Entry 4X64 (X-ray diffraction, 3.35 A resolution); this record covers chains A and K of the 23 polymer chains in the assembly.

# Chain A
Molecule: 16S rRNA
Source organism: Thermus thermophilus HB8
Sequence (1522 nucleotides; numbered 0 to 1544 plus 19 insertion-coded residues; 42 numbers in that range are skipped by the numbering (no residue carries them; nothing is unmodelled there); the number before each row is that of its first residue; a row labelled like 190A-190L holds insertion residues (190A, then the next letters in order); numbering starts at 0):
     0 UUUGUUGGAG AGUUUGAUCC UGGCUCAGGG UGAACGCUGG CGGCGUGCCU AAGACAUGCA
    60 AGUCGUGCGG G
    73 CCGCGGGGUU UU
    88 ACUCCG
    95 UGGUC
   101 AGCGGCGGAC GGGUGAGUAA CGCGUGGGU
  129A G
   130 ACCUACCCGG AAGAGGGGGA CAACCCGGGG AAACUCGGGC UAAUCCCCCA UGUGGACCCG
   190 C
190A-190L CCCUUGGGGUGU
   191 GUCCAAAGGG CUUU
   216 GCCCGCUUCC GGAUGGGCCC GCGUCCCAUC AGCUAGUUGG UGGGGUAAUG GCCCACCAAG
   276 GCGACGACGG GUAGCCGGUC UGAGAGGAUG GCCGGCCACA GGGGCACUGA GACACGGGCC
   336 CCACUCCUAC GGGAGGCAGC AGUUAGGAAU CUUCCGCAAU GGGCGCAAGC CUGACGGAGC
   396 GACGCCGCUU GGAGGAAGAA GCCCUUCGGG GUGUAAACUC CUGAA
   442 CCCGGGACGA AACCCCCGAC GA
   474 GGGGACUGAC GGUACCGGG
   494 GUAAUAGCGC CGGCCAACUC CGUGCCAGCA GCCGCGGUAA UACGGAGGGC GCGAGCGUUA
   554 CCCGGAUUCA CUGGGCGUAA AGGGCGUGUA GGCGGCCUGG GGCGUCCCAU GUGAAAGACC
   614 ACGGCUCAAC CGUGGGGGAG CGUGGGAUAC GCUCAGGCUA GACGGUGGGA GAGGGUGGUG
   674 GAAUUCCCGG AGUAGCGGUG AAAUGCGCAG AUACCGGGAG GAACGCCGAU GGCGAAGGCA
   734 GCCACCUGGU CCACCCGUGA CGCUGAGGCG CGAAAGCGUG GGGAGCAAAC CGGAUUAGAU
   794 ACCCGGGUAG UCCACGCCCU AAACGAUGCG CGCUAGGUCU CUGGGUCU
   848 CCUGGGGGCC GAAGCUAACG CGUUAAGCGC GCCGCCUGGG GAGUACGGCC GCAAGGCUGA
   908 AACUCAAAGG AAUUGACGGG GGCCCGCACA AGCGGUGGAG CAUGUGGUUU AAUUCGAAGX
   968 AACGCGAAGA ACCUUACCAG GCCUUGACAU GCUAGG
 1003A G
  1004 AACCCGGGUG AAAGCCUGGG GUGCCCC
1030A-1030D GCGA
  1031 GGGGAGCCCU AGCACAGGUG CUGCAUGGCC GUCGUCAGCU CGUGCCGUGA GGUGUUGGGU
  1091 UAAGUCCCGC AACGAGCGCA ACCCCCGCCG UUAGUUGCCA GCGGUUCGGC CGGGCACUCU
  1151 AACGGGACUG CCCGCGAAA
  1171 GCGGGAGGAA GGAGGGGACG ACGUCUGGUC AGCAUGGCCC UUACGGCCUG GGCGACACAC
  1231 GUGCUACAAU GCCCACUACA AAGCGAUGCC ACCCGGCAAC GGGGAGCUAA UCGCAAAAAG
  1291 GUGGGCCCAG UUCGGAUUGG GGUCUGCAAC CCGACCCCAU GAAGCCGGAA UCGCUAGUAA
  1351 UCGCGGAUCA G
 1361A C
  1362 CAUGCCGCGG UGAAUACGUU CCCGGGCCUU GUACACACXG CCXGUXACGC CAUGGGAGCG
  1422 GGCUCUACCC GAAGUCGCCG GG
  1446 AGCCUACGGG
  1459 CAGGCGCCGA GGGUAGGGCC CGUGACUGGG GCGAAGUCGU AACAAGGUAG CUGUACCGGA
  1519 AGGUGCGGCU GGAUCCACUC CUUUCU
Not modelled in the structure: 0-4, 1534-1538
Modified / non-standard residues: PSU (pseudouridine-5'-monophosphate) at position 516, 7MG (7N-methyl-8-hydroguanosine-5'-monophosphate) at position 527, M2G (N2-dimethylguanosine-5'-monophosphate) at position 966, 5MC (5-methylcytidine-5'-monophosphate) at position 967, 2MG (2N-methylguanosine-5'-monophosphate) at position 1207, 5MC (5-methylcytidine-5'-monophosphate) at position 1400, 4OC (4n,o2'-methylcytidine-5'-monophosphate) at position 1402, 5MC (5-methylcytidine-5'-monophosphate) at position 1404, 5MC (5-methylcytidine-5'-monophosphate) at position 1407, UR3 (3-methyluridine-5'-monophoshate) at position 1498, MA6 (6N-dimethyladenosine-5'-monophoshate) at position 1518, MA6 (6N-dimethyladenosine-5'-monophoshate) at position 1519, PSU (pseudouridine-5'-monophosphate) at position 1540, PSU (pseudouridine-5'-monophosphate) at position 1541
Sequence notes: conflict C1534 (A132811 in 55771382), A1535 (C132812 in 55771382)
Ion coordination: Mg2+ site 1: U5, G6; Mg2+ site 2 near U12 (its only coordinating residue here); K+ site 1 near U14 (its only coordinating residue here); Mg2+ site 3 near G15 (its only coordinating residue here); Mg2+ site 4 near G21 (its only coordinating residue here); Mg2+ site 5 near G28 (its only coordinating residue here); Mg2+ site 6: G46, G394; Mg2+ site 7 near C48 (its only coordinating residue here); Mg2+ site 8 near A53 (its only coordinating residue here); Mg2+ site 9: G61, U62; Mg2+ site 10: G70, U98; Mg2+ site 11: U83, C1543, U1544; 99 more Mg2+ sites not listed; 17 more K+ sites not listed
Ligand contacts:
  - paromomycin (PAR), molecule 1: G31, C47, C48, A50, A51, G52, A53, G113, U114, G115, A353, C355, A356, U358, U359, A360, G361, U365, C366
  - paromomycin (PAR), molecule 2: G567, G568, C569, G570, G575, G821, C822, C862, U863, G874, C875, C879
  - paromomycin (PAR), molecule 3: G610, A611, C612, A614, C615, A622, C623, C624, G625, U626
  - paromomycin (PAR), molecule 4: G661, G662, A663, G664, G666, G667, U740, G741, G742, U743
  - paromomycin (PAR), molecule 5: U669, G670, G671, U672, G673, G714, A715, A716, C717, C805, C806
  - paromomycin (PAR), molecule 6: 5MC_1404, G1405, U1406, 5MC_1407, A1408, C1409, G1489, C1490, G1491, A1492, A1493, G1494, U1495, C1496

# Chain K
Name: 30S ribosomal protein S11
Source organism: Thermus thermophilus (strain HB8 / ATCC 27634 / DSM 579)
Reference sequence: P80376 (RS11_THET8); numbering as in UniProt (aligned over 11-129)
Sequence (119 residues; numbered 11 to 129; the number before each row is that of its first residue):
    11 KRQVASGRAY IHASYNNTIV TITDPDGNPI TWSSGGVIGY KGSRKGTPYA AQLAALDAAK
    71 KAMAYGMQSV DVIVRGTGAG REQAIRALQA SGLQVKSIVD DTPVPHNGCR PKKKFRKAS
Ion coordination: Mg2+: Asn26 (shared with U692(A) of chain A)

# How chain A and chain K interact
Pairs across the interface - 70 pairs, chain A then chain K:
  G674(A) - His116(K)  base contact
  A675(A) - Val114(K)  hydrogen bond to the sugar
  A675(A) - Pro115(K)  sugar contact
  A675(A) - His116(K)  hydrogen bond to the base
  A675(A) - Gly118(K)  base contact
  A676(A) - Pro113(K)  sugar contact
  A676(A) - Pro115(K)  sugar contact
  U677(A) - Cys119(K)  sugar contact
  G683(A) - Asn38(K)  hydrogen bond to the base
  G683(A) - Pro39(K)  base contact
  A684(A) - Asn38(K)  sugar contact
  A684(A) - Pro39(K)  hydrogen bond to the sugar
  G685(A) - Pro39(K)  sugar contact
  G685(A) - Ile40(K)  sugar contact
  G685(A) - Trp42(K)  sugar contact
  U686(A) - Trp42(K)  hydrogen bond to the sugar
  A687(A) - Lys71(K)  salt bridge to the phosphate
  G688(A) - Trp42(K)  sugar contact
  G688(A) - Ser44(K)  phosphate contact
  G688(A) - Gly46(K)  sugar contact
  G688(A) - Val47(K)  sugar contact
  C689(A) - Asn27(K)  hydrogen bond to the phosphate
  C689(A) - Ser44(K)  hydrogen bond to the phosphate
  C689(A) - Gly45(K)  phosphate contact
  C689(A) - Gly46(K)  hydrogen bond to the phosphate
  C689(A) - Lys55(K)  salt bridge to the phosphate
  G690(A) - Asn27(K)  hydrogen bond to the phosphate
  G690(A) - Lys55(K)  base contact
  G691(A) - Asn26(K)  hydrogen bond to the phosphate
  G691(A) - Lys51(K)  base contact
  G691(A) - Lys55(K)  hydrogen bond to the base
  U692(A) - Asn26(K)  hydrogen bond to the phosphate
  U692(A) - Gly52(K)  base contact
  U692(A) - Ser53(K)  hydrogen bond to the base
  U692(A) - Lys124(K)  salt bridge to the phosphate
  A694(A) - Ser53(K)  hydrogen bond to the phosphate
  A695(A) - Gly52(K)  phosphate contact
  A695(A) - Ser53(K)  hydrogen bond to the phosphate
  A704(A) - Trp42(K)  base contact
  U705(A) - Ile29(K)  base contact
  A706(A) - Ile29(K)  sugar contact
  A706(A) - Thr31(K)  hydrogen bond to the sugar
  A706(A) - Pro39(K)  base contact
  C707(A) - Tyr20(K)  sugar contact
  C707(A) - Thr31(K)  sugar contact
  C707(A) - Gly37(K)  hydrogen bond to the sugar
  C707(A) - Pro39(K)  base contact
  C707(A) - Arg85(K)  salt bridge to the phosphate
  C708(A) - Tyr20(K)  sugar contact
  C708(A) - Asp36(K)  hydrogen bond to the sugar
  C708(A) - Gly37(K)  sugar contact
  C708(A) - Arg85(K)  salt bridge to the phosphate
  G714(A) - Cys119(K)  base contact
  A715(A) - Gly118(K)  base contact
  A716(A) - Asn117(K)  hydrogen bond to the sugar
  A716(A) - Gly118(K)  base contact
  C717(A) - His116(K)  phosphate contact
  G718(A) - His116(K)  stacking on the base
  G718(A) - Asn117(K)  sugar contact
  G778(A) - Cys119(K)  hydrogen bond to the sugar
  G778(A) - Arg120(K)  hydrogen bond to the sugar
  C779(A) - Arg120(K)  sugar contact
  C779(A) - Pro121(K)  sugar contact
  C779(A) - Lys122(K)  salt bridge to the phosphate
  A780(A) - Lys123(K)  hydrogen bond to the phosphate
  C796(A) - Lys123(K)  salt bridge to the phosphate
  C797(A) - Lys124(K)  phosphate contact
  G1523(A) - Lys123(K)  salt bridge to the phosphate
  C1524(A) - Arg120(K)  salt bridge to the phosphate
  G1525(A) - Arg120(K)  salt bridge to the phosphate
Interface residues without a listed pair, chain A (36 interface residues in all): A777, G799
Interface residues without a listed pair, chain K (41 interface residues in all): Arg12, Arg18, His22, Ser24, Thr33, Tyr75, Arg126, Ser129

# In short
36 residues of chain A face 41 of chain K across their interface, with 22 hydrogen bonds, 10 salt bridges and
1 aromatic stacking contact. Polar pairs include A675(A)-His116(K), G683(A)-Asn38(K) and G691(A)-Lys55(K).
Ligands of chain A: 6 copies of paromomycin.
Here chain A is 16S rRNA (Thermus thermophilus HB8) and chain K is 30S ribosomal protein S11 (Thermus
thermophilus (strain HB8 / ATCC 27634 / DSM 579)). Entry 4X64 (Crystal Structure of 30S ribosomal subunit from
Thermus thermophilus) was determined by X-ray diffraction (same publication as 4X62, 4X65 and 4X66).
